PDB entry 5OR8 | X-ray diffraction, 2.40 A resolution | chain A

== Chain A ==
Molecule: Bromodomain adjacent to zinc finger domain protein 2A
Source organism: Homo sapiens
Notes: fragment: Bromodomain; engineered mutation(s): First two residues SM derive from the expression tag
UniProtKB: Q9UIF9 (BAZ2A_HUMAN); residues 1796-1899 here = UniProt positions 1796-1899
Amino-acid sequence (106 residues; numbered 1794 to 1899; the number before each row is that of its first residue):
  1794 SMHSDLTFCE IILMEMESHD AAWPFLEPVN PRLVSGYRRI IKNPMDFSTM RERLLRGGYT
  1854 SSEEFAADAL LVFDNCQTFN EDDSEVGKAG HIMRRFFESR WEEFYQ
Disordered / not traced: 1794-1795, 1899
Sequence notes: expression tag (1794-1795)
Residues lining bound ligands: JR4 (N-[(4-fluorophenyl)methyl]-1,3,6-trimethyl-2-oxidanylidene-benzimidazole-5-sulfonamide): Trp1816, Pro1817, Phe1818, Val1822, Leu1826, Val1827, Tyr1830, Phe1872, Asn1873, Val1879
From the paper describing this entry:
  - binding site for JR4: Asn1873

== Overview ==
Ligands of chain A: compound JR4. The paper reports a binding site for JR4 at Asn1873.
Chain A is Bromodomain adjacent to zinc finger domain protein 2A (Homo sapiens); the structure, Crystal
Structure of BAZ2A bromodomain in complex with 1,3-dimethyl-benzimidazolone compound 1, was determined by
X-ray diffraction, deposited together with 5OR9 and 5ORB.
